4F2F - chain A; structure by X-ray diffraction, 1.50 A resolution.

Chain A:
Name: Cation-transporting ATPase, E1-E2 family protein
Source organism: Streptococcus pneumoniae
Notes: EC 3.6.3.4; fragment: metal binding domain
UniProtKB: Q04LG7 (Q04LG7_STRP2); residues 1-99 here = UniProt positions 1-99
Chain sequence (100 residues; row label = number of the first residue in the row; numbering starts at 0):
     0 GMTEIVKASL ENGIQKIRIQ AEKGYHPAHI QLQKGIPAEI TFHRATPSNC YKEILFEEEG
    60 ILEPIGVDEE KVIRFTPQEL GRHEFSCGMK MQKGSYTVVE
Differences from the reference sequence: cloning artifact (0)
Metal / ion sites: Cu+ site 1: Cys49, Cys86; Cu+ site 2: Cys49, Met88, Met90 (together with chloride ion)
Reported in the primary citation:
  - Cu+ coordination: Cys49, Cys86, Met88, Met90
  - mutagenesis - C49S: unchanged expression
  - mutagenesis - C49S: unchanged growth in response to Cu(II)

In short:
The Cu+ site 1 is built by Cys49 and Cys86. The Cu+ site 2 is built by Cys49, Met88 and Met90. From the paper:
C49S leaves expression unchanged; Cu+ coordination by Cys49, Cys86 and Met88 among others.
Chain A is Cation-transporting ATPase, E1-E2 family protein (Streptococcus pneumoniae); the structure, Crystal
structure of the metal binding domain (MBD) of the Streptococcus pneumoniae D39 Cu(I) exporting P-type ...,
was determined by X-ray diffraction (same publication as 4F2E).
